9PBF - chains G and E of the 12 polymer chains in the assembly; structure by electron microscopy, 4.01 A resolution (low resolution: residue-level contacts below are approximate; hydrogen-bond / salt-bridge calls are withheld).

[Chain G]
Name: Syntaxin-1A
Organism: Rattus norvegicus
Reference sequence: P32851 (STX1A_RAT); residues 1-267 here = UniProt positions 1-267
Sequence (267 residues; numbered 1 to 267; the number before each row is that of its first residue):
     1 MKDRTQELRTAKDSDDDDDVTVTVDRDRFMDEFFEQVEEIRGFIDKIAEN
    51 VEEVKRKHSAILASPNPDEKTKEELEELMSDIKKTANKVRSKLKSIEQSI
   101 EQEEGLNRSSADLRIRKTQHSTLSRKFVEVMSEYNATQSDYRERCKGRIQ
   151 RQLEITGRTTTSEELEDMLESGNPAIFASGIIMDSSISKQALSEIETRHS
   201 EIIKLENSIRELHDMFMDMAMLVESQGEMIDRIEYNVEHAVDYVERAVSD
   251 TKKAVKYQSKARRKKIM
Not modelled in the structure: 1-172, 260-267
UniProt features mapped onto this chain:
  - site: Lys253, Ala254 (Microbial infection: Cleavage)
  - modified residue (Phosphoserine): Ser14, Ser64, Ser95, Ser188
  - cross-link (Glycyl lysine isopeptide (Lys-Gly)): Lys252 (interchain with G-Cter in SUMO), Lys253 (interchain with G-Cter in SUMO), Lys256 (interchain with G-Cter in SUMO)

[Chain E]
Name: Vesicle-fusing ATPase
Organism: Cricetulus griseus
Notes: EC 3.6.4.6
Reference sequence: P18708 (NSF_CRIGR); residues 1-744 here = UniProt positions 1-744
Sequence (747 residues; each row starts with the number of its first residue; numbers below 1 keep their minus sign (Gly-2 is residue -2)):
    -2 GAHMAGRSMQAARCPTDELSLSNCAVVSEKDYQSGQHVIVRTSPNHKYIF
    48 TLRTHPSVVPGSVAFSLPQRKWAGLSIGQEIEVALYSFDKAKQCIGTMTI
    98 EIDFLQKKNIDSNPYDTDKMAAEFIQQFNNQAFSVGQQLVFSFNDKLFGL
   148 LVKDIEAMDPSILKGEPASGKRQKIEVGLVVGNSQVAFEKAENSSLNLIG
   198 KAKTKENRQSIINPDWNFEKMGIGGLDKEFSDIFRRAFASRVFPPEIVEQ
   248 MGCKHVKGILLYGPPGCGKTLLARQIGKMLNAREPKVVNGPEILNKYVGE
   298 SEANIRKLFADAEEEQRRLGANSGLHIIIFDEIDAICKQRGSMAGSTGVH
   348 DTVVNQLLSKIDGVEQLNNILVIGMTNRPDLIDEALLRPGRLEVKMEIGL
   398 PDEKGRLQILHIHTARMRGHQLLSADVDIKELAVETKNFSGAELEGLVRA
   448 AQSTAMNRHIKASTKVEVDMEKAESLQVTRGDFLASLENDIKPAFGTNQE
   498 DYASYIMNGIIKWGDPVTRVLDDGELLVQQTKNSDRTPLVSVLLEGPPHS
   548 GKTALAAKIAEESNFPFIKICSPDKMIGFSETAKCQAMKKIFDDAYKSQL
   598 SCVVVDDIERLLDYVPIGPRFSNLVLQALLVLLKKAPPQGRKLLIIGTTS
   648 RKDVLQEMEMLNAFSTTIHVPNIATGEQLLEALELLGNFKDKERTTIAQQ
   698 VKGKKVWIGIKKLLMLIEMSLQMDPEYRVRKFLALLREEGASPLDFD
Not modelled in the structure: -2 to 0, 154-168, 741-744
Sequence notes: expression tag (-2 to 0)
Ligand contacts:
  - ATP (adenosine-5'-triphosphate), molecule 1: Gly221, Pro262, Gly263, Cys264, Gly265, Lys266, Thr267, Leu268, Asn374, Ile406, His410, Gly438, Ala439, Glu442
  - ATP, molecule 2: Tyr502, Ile503, Met504, Asn505, Gly506, Ile507, Ile508, Trp510, Pro545, His546, Ser547, Gly548, Lys549, Thr550, Ala551, Leu552, Asp604, Ile707, Lys708
UniProt features mapped onto this chain:
  - binding site (ATP): Asn505 to Trp510, Pro545 to Leu552
  - binding site (Mg(2+)): Thr550
  - modified residue: Lys105 (N6-acetyllysine), Ser207 (Phosphoserine), Tyr259 (Phosphotyrosine), Ser569 (Phosphoserine)
What the authors report for this chain:
  - post-translational modification sites: Ser207 (citing earlier work)

[Interface between chain G and chain E]
Residue-residue contacts - 10 pairs, chain G then chain E:
  Met183(G) - Lys293(E)
  Met183(G) - Thr344(E)
  Asp184(G) - Lys293(E)
  Asp184(G) - Tyr294(E)
  Ser185(G) - Tyr294(E)
  Ser185(G) - Val295(E)
  Ser186(G) - Tyr294(E)
  Ser186(G) - Val295(E)
  Ile187(G) - Tyr294(E)
  Ser188(G) - Tyr294(E)

[In short]
6 residues of chain G and 4 residues of chain E are in contact. Bound to chain E: ATP. From UniProt: 14
ATP-binding residues and Mg2+-binding residue Thr550(E) on chain E. The paper reports a modification site at
Ser207(E).
Chain G is Syntaxin-1A (Rattus norvegicus) and chain E is Vesicle-fusing ATPase (Cricetulus griseus); the
structure, 21bin20S complex (NSF-alphaSNAP-2:1 syntaxin-1a:SNAP-25), non-hydrolyzing, class 10, was determined
by electron microscopy (same publication as 9OJR, 9OJU, 9OJZ, 9OK3, 9OK5, 9OKC and 17 further entries).
